PDB entry 2PTZ | X-ray diffraction, 1.65 A resolution | chain A

Chain A:
Name: Enolase
Source organism: Trypanosoma brucei
Notes: EC 4.2.1.11
UniProt: Q38BV6 (Q38BV6_9TRYP); residue numbers follow UniProt; this construct covers 1-429
Sequence (432 residues; each row starts with the number of its first residue; numbers below 1 keep their minus sign (Gly-2 is residue -2)):
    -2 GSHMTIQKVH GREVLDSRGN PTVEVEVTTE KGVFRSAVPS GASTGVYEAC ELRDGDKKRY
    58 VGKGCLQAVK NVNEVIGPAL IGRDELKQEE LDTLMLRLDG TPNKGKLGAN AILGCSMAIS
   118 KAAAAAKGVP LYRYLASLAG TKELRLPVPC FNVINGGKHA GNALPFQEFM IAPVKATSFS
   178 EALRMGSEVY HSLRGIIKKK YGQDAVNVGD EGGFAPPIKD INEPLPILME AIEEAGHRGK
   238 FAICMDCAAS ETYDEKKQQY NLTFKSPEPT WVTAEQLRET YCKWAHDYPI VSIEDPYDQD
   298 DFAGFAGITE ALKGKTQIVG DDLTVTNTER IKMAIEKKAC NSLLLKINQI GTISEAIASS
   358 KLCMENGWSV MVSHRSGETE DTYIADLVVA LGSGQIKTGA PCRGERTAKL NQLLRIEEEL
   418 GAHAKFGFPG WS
Unresolved in the structure: -2
Sequence notes: expression tag (-2 to 0); engineered mutation Lys28 (Arg in Q38BV6)
Ion coordination: Zn2+ site 1 near Glu27 (its only coordinating residue here); Zn2+ site 2: Ser40 (together with phosphonoacetohydroxamic acid); Zn2+ site 3: Asp243, Glu291, Asp318 (together with phosphonoacetohydroxamic acid)
Ligand contacts: phosphonoacetohydroxamic acid (PAH): Gly38, Ala39, Ser40, Thr41, Gln164, Glu165, Glu208, Asp243, Glu291, Asp318, Leu341, Lys343, Ser370, Arg372, Ser373, Lys394

Overview:
Chain A binds phosphonoacetohydroxamic acid. Asp243, Glu291 and Asp318 form the Zn2+ site 3.
Chain A is Enolase (Trypanosoma brucei); the structure, Crystal Structure of the T. brucei enolase complexed
with phosphonoacetohydroxamate (PAH), His156-out conformation, was determined by X-ray diffraction, deposited
together with 2PTW, 2PTX, 2PTY, 2PU0 and 2PU1.
